2I0T - chains H and A of the 4 polymer chains in the assembly; structure by X-ray diffraction, 1.35 A resolution.

== Chain H ==
Protein: Aromatic amine dehydrogenase
Organism: Alcaligenes faecalis
Notes: EC 1.4.99.4
Sequence (122 residues; row label = number of the first residue in the row):
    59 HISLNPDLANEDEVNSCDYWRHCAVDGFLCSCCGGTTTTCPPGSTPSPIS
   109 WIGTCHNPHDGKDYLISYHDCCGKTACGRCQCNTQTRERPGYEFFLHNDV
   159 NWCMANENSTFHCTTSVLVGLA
Modified residues: Trp109 ((S)-2-amino-3-(6,7-dihydro-6-imino-7-oxo-1H-indol-3-yl)propanoic acid; TQQ)
Disulfides: Cys75-Cys140, Cys81-Cys113, Cys88-Cys171, Cys90-Cys138, Cys91-Cys135, Cys98-Cys129, Cys130-Cys161
Covalent attachments: covalent link Trp109-Trp160; 2-phenyl-ethanol (PEL) linked to Trp109
Residues lining bound ligands: 2-phenyl-ethanol (PEL): Asp84, Asp128, Asn156, Asp157, Val158, Asn159, Trp160, Phe169, Thr172

== Chain A ==
Protein: Aromatic amine dehydrogenase
Organism: Alcaligenes faecalis
Notes: EC 1.4.99.4
Reference sequence: P84888 (AAUB_ALCFA); residues 73-432 here correspond to UniProt positions 30-389 (UniProt number = residue number - 43)
Sequence (361 residues; row label = number of the first residue in the row):
    73 REVLTGGHSVSAPQENRIYVMDSVFMHLTESRVHVYDYTNGKFLGMVPTA
   123 FNGHVQVSNDGKKIYTMTTYHERITRGKRSDVVEVWDADKLTFEKEISLP
   173 PKRVQGLNYDGLFRQTTDGKFIVLQNASPATSIGIVDVAKGDYVEDVTAA
   223 AGCWSVIPQPNRPRSFMTICGDGGLLTINLGEDGKVASQSRSKQMFSVKD
   273 DPIFIAPALDKDKAHFVSYYGNVYSADFSGDEVKVDGPWSLLNDEDKAKN
   323 WVPGGYNLVGLHRASGRMYVFMHPDGKEGTHKFPAAEIWVMDTKTKQRVA
   373 RIPGRDALSMTIDQQRNLMLTLDGGNVNVYDISQPEPKLLRTIEGAAEAS
   423 LQVQFHPVGGT
Unresolved in the structure: 73, 433
Disulfides: Cys225-Cys242
Residues lining bound ligands: 2-phenyl-ethanol (PEL): Phe97, Leu100, Gly178, Leu179

== Chain H / chain A interface ==
Residue-residue contacts (68; chain H residue first):
  Phe86(H) with Phe97(A), hydrophobic; Met98(A), hydrophobic
  Ile107(H) with Pro201(A)
  Gly131(H) with Thr147(A)
  Thr133(H) with Thr101(A); Thr147(A)
  Ala134(H) with Phe97(A); Met98(A)
  Gly136(H) with Met98(A)
  Gln139(H) with Phe97(A)
  Asn141(H) with Tyr328(A), hydrogen bond
  Gln143(H) with Gly351(A); His353(A); Lys354(A), hydrogen bond
  Thr144(H) with Glu350(A)
  Arg145(H) with Glu350(A), hydrogen bond (backbone-side chain)
  Glu146(H) with Tyr291(A), hydrogen bond (backbone-side chain); His353(A), salt bridge; Lys354(A), salt bridge
  Arg147(H) with Pro274(A); Tyr291(A); Glu350(A), salt bridge
  Pro148(H) with Ile275(A); Ile277(A), hydrophobic; Tyr291(A)
  Gly149(H) with Trp226(A)
  Tyr150(H) with Trp226(A); Ile241(A), hydrophobic; Gly243(A); Phe268(A); Pro274(A); Ile275(A), hydrogen bond (side chain-backbone); Ile277(A), hydrophobic
  Glu151(H) with Val270(A); Lys271(A), salt bridge
  Phe152(H) with Ala199(A), hydrophobic; Pro201(A); Trp226(A), hydrophobic
  Phe153(H) with Pro201(A), hydrophobic
  Asn156(H) with Lys354(A), hydrogen bond
  Asp157(H) with Gly178(A); Leu179(A), hydrogen bond (backbone-backbone); Tyr181(A), hydrogen bond; Tyr328(A); Lys354(A), salt bridge
  Val158(H) with Gln177(A); Gly178(A); Trp226(A), hydrophobic
  Asn159(H) with Phe123(A); Gln177(A), hydrogen bond
  Trp160(H) with Pro201(A), hydrophobic
  Met162(H) with Arg151(A), hydrogen bond (backbone-side chain); Gln177(A); Ala199(A); Pro201(A), hydrophobic
  Ala163(H) with Ser200(A)
  Asn166(H) with His143(A); Ile146(A), hydrogen bond (side chain-backbone); Thr147(A), hydrogen bond (side chain-backbone); Arg148(A)
  Ser167(H) with Phe123(A); His143(A); Arg151(A); Gln177(A), hydrogen bond
  Thr168(H) with Ile146(A), hydrogen bond (side chain-backbone); Thr147(A)
  Phe169(H) with Phe97(A), hydrophobic; Phe123(A)
Also at the interface, not in a pair above, chain H (35 interface residues in all): Asp84, Lys132, Leu154, His155, Glu165
Also at the interface, not in a pair above, chain A (37 interface residues in all): Thr141, Val176, Thr203, Gly224, Cys242, Tyr292

== Summary ==
The interface between chain H and chain A involves 35 residues on one side and 37 on the other, with 14
hydrogen bonds and 5 salt bridges. Polar contacts include Glu146(H)-His353(A), Glu146(H)-Lys354(A) and
Arg147(H)-Glu350(A). Ligands of chain A: 2-phenyl-ethanol. 2-phenyl-ethanol is covalently linked to Trp109(H).
Here chain H is Aromatic amine dehydrogenase and chain A is Aromatic amine dehydrogenase, both from
Alcaligenes faecalis. Entry 2I0T (Crystal structure of phenylacetaldehyde derived R-carbinolamine adduct of
aromatic amine dehydrogenase) was determined by X-ray diffraction, deposited together with 2I0R, 2I0S, 2OIZ,
2OJY, 2OK4 and 2OK6.
